PDB entry 1HSA | X-ray diffraction, 2.10 A resolution | chains A and C of the 3 polymer chains in the assembly

[Chain A]
Name: Class I histocompatibility antigen (HLA-B*2705)
Organism: Homo sapiens
UniProt: P03989 (1B27_HUMAN); residues 1-276 here correspond to UniProt positions 25-300 (UniProt number = residue number + 24)
Amino-acid sequence (276 residues; numbered 1 to 276; the number before each row is that of its first residue):
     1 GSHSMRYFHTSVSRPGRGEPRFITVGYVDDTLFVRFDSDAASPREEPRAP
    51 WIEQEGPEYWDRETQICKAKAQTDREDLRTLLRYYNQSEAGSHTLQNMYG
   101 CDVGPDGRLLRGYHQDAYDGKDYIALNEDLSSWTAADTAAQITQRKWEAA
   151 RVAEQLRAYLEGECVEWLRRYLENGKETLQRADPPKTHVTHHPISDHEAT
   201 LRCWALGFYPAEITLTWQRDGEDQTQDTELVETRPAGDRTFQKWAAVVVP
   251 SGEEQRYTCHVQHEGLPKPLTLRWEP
Disulfide bonds: Cys101-Cys164, Cys203-Cys259

[Chain C]
Name: Model peptide sequence - araaaaaaa
Amino-acid sequence (9 residues; each row starts with the number of its first residue):
     1 ARAAAAAAA

[Interface between chain A and chain C]
Contacting residue pairs (28; chain A residue first):
  Met5(A) - Ala1(C)
  Tyr7(A) - Ala1(C)  hydrogen bond (side chain-backbone)
  Tyr7(A) - Arg2(C)
  His9(A) - Arg2(C)  hydrogen bond
  Thr24(A) - Arg2(C)  hydrogen bond
  Glu45(A) - Arg2(C)  salt bridge
  Arg62(A) - Arg2(C)  hydrogen bond (side chain-backbone)
  Arg62(A) - Ala4(C)
  Glu63(A) - Ala1(C)
  Glu63(A) - Arg2(C)  hydrogen bond (side chain-backbone)
  Ile66(A) - Arg2(C)
  Ile66(A) - Ala3(C)
  Cys67(A) - Arg2(C)
  Thr73(A) - Ala7(C)
  Asp77(A) - Ala8(C)
  Asp77(A) - Ala9(C)  hydrogen bond (side chain-backbone)
  Thr80(A) - Ala9(C)
  Tyr84(A) - Ala9(C)  hydrogen bond (side chain-backbone)
  Tyr99(A) - Arg2(C)
  Tyr99(A) - Ala3(C)  hydrogen bond (side chain-backbone)
  Thr143(A) - Ala9(C)  hydrogen bond (side chain-backbone)
  Trp147(A) - Ala8(C)  hydrogen bond (side chain-backbone)
  Tyr159(A) - Ala1(C)  hydrogen bond (side chain-backbone)
  Tyr159(A) - Arg2(C)
  Tyr159(A) - Ala3(C)
  Glu163(A) - Arg2(C)
  Trp167(A) - Ala1(C)  hydrophobic
  Tyr171(A) - Ala1(C)  hydrogen bond (side chain-backbone)
Interface residues without a listed pair, chain A (26 interface residues in all): Val25, Val34, Tyr59, Leu81, Lys146, Val152
Interface residues without a listed pair, chain C (8 interface residues in all): Ala6

[Summary]
The interface between chain A and chain C involves 26 residues on one side and 8 on the other, with 12
hydrogen bonds and 1 salt bridge. Polar pairs include Glu45(A)-Arg2(C), Tyr7(A)-Ala1(C) and His9(A)-Arg2(C).
Chain A is Class I histocompatibility antigen (HLA-B*2705) (Homo sapiens) and chain C is Model peptide
sequence - araaaaaaa; the structure, The three-dimensional structure of HLA-B27 at 2.1 angstroms resolution
suggests a general mechanism for tight peptide ..., was determined by X-ray diffraction.
